9LNX - chains F and B of the 6 polymer chains in the assembly; structure by X-ray diffraction, 2.59 A resolution.

== Chain F ==
Molecule: Tubulin tyrosine ligase
From: Gallus gallus
Reference sequence: A0A8V0Z8P0 (A0A8V0Z8P0_CHICK); aligned to UniProt positions 1-378 over residues 1-378 (the alignment contains insertions or deletions, so no single offset holds)
Chain sequence (384 residues; numbered 1 to 384; the number before each row is that of its first residue):
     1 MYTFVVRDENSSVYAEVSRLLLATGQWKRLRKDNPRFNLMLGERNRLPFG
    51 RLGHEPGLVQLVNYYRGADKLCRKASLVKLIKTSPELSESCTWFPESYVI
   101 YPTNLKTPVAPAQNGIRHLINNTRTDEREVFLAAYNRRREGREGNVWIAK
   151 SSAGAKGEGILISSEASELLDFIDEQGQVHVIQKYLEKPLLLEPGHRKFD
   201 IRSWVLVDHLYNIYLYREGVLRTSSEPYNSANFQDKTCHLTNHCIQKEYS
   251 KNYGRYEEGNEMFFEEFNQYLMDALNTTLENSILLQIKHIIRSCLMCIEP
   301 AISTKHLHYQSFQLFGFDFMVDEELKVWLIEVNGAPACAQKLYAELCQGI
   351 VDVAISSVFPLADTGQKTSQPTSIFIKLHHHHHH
Disordered / not traced: 104-124, 138-143, 150-158, 251-254, 363-371, 381-384
Sequence notes: expression tag (379-384)

== Chain B ==
Molecule: Tubulin beta chain
From: Sus scrofa
Reference sequence: A0A8D1UIR5 (A0A8D1UIR5_PIG); the author numbering skips numbers that UniProt does not, so the offset changes along the chain: 1-42 = UniProt 1-42; 45-360 = UniProt 43-358; 369-455 = UniProt 359-445
Chain sequence (445 residues; row label = number of the first residue in the row; note: 10 numbers in that range are skipped by the numbering (no residue carries them; nothing is unmodelled there)):
     1 MREIVHIQAGQCGNQIGAKFWEVISDEHGIDPTGSYHGDSDL
    45 QLERINVYYNEATGNKYVPRAILVDLEPGTMDSVRSGPFGQIFRPDNFVF
    95 GQSGAGNNWAKGHYTEGAELVDSVLDVVRKESESCDCLQGFQLTHSLGGG
   145 TGSGMGTLLISKIREEYPDRIMNTFSVMPSPKVSDTVVEPYNATLSVHQL
   195 VENTDETYCIDNEALYDICFRTLKLTTPTYGDLNHLVSATMSGVTTCLRF
   245 PGQLNADLRKLAVNMVPFPRLHFFMPGFAPLTSRGSQQYRALTVPELTQQ
   295 MFDSKNMMAACDPRHGRYLTVAAIFRGRMSMKEVDEQMLNVQNKNSSYFV
   345 EWIPNNVKTAVCDIPP
   369 RGLKMSATFIGNSTAIQELFKRISEQFTAMFRRKAFLHWYTGEGMDEMEF
   419 TEAESNMNDLVSEYQQYQDATADEQGEFEEEEGEDEA
Disordered / not traced: 439-455
Residues lining bound ligands:
  - 10'-methoxyvinblastine (A1EPT): P175, K176, V177, D179, Y210, F214, T220, T221, P222, T223, Y224, L227
  - GDP (guanosine-5'-diphosphate): G10, Q11, C12, Q15, I16, N101, S140, G142, G143, G144, T145, G146, S147, V171, V177, S178, E183, N206, L209, Y224, L227, N228, V231

== How chain F and chain B interact ==
Residue-residue contacts - 11 pairs, chain F then chain B:
  M1(F) with K338(B)
  K28(F) with S341(B)
  L30(F) with S340(B)
  N34(F) with S340(B), hydrogen bond
  R36(F) with Q336(B), hydrogen bond; N337(B), hydrogen bond; N349(B)
  P56(F) with L333(B); N337(B)
  G57(F) with L333(B)
  L58(F) with N337(B)
Other interface residues (no listed pair), chain F (9 interface residues in all): D33
Other interface residues (no listed pair), chain B (8 interface residues in all): E345

== Overview ==
9 residues of chain F and 8 residues of chain B are in contact, with 3 hydrogen bonds. Polar contacts include
N34(F)-S340(B), R36(F)-Q336(B) and R36(F)-N337(B). Chain B binds 10'-methoxyvinblastine and GDP.
Chain F is Tubulin tyrosine ligase (Gallus gallus) and chain B is Tubulin beta chain (Sus scrofa); the
structure, Crystal structure of T2R-TTL-YQVB9 Complex, was determined by X-ray diffraction.
